PDB entry 3QHC | X-ray diffraction, 1.25 A resolution | chain A

== Chain A ==
Molecule: Symerythrin
Source organism: Cyanophora paradoxa
Reference sequence: P48329 (YCX8_CYAPA); numbering as in UniProt (aligned over 2-180)
Sequence (179 residues; numbered 2 to 180; the number before each row is that of its first residue):
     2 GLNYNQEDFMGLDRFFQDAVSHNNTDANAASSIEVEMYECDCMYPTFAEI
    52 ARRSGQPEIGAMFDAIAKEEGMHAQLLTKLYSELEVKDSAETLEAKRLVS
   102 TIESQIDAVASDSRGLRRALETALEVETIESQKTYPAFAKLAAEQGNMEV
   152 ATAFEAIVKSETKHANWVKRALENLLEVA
Swiss-Prot annotation at these positions:
  - binding site (Fe(3+)): Glu37, Glu40, Glu71, Glu128, Glu131, Glu162, His165
  - cross-link: Phe17 to Val127 (3-(L-phenylalan-2'-yl)-L-valine (Phe-Val))
Covalently attached groups: covalent link Phe17-Val127
Ion coordination: Fe ion site 1: Glu37, Glu40, Glu71, Glu131, Glu162; Fe ion site 2: Glu37, Glu71, His74, Glu162; Fe ion site 3: Glu71, Glu128, Glu162, His165

== Summary ==
The Fe ion site 1 is built by Glu37, Glu40, Glu71, Glu131 and Glu162. The Fe ion site 2 is built by Glu37,
Glu71, His74 and Glu162. From UniProt: 7 Fe3+-binding residues.
Chain A is Symerythrin (Cyanophora paradoxa); the structure, Crystal structure of Symerythrin from Cyanophora
paradoxa, reduced with dithionite, was determined by X-ray diffraction together with 3SID from the same study.
